5LFQ - chains L and O of the 16 polymer chains in the assembly; structure by X-ray diffraction, 3.50 A resolution.

# Chain L (and O)
Protein: Bacterial proteasome activator
Organism: Mycobacterium tuberculosis H37Rv
Notes: chain O of this document is another copy of the same molecule, construct and numbering; everything in this record applies to it too
UniProtKB: P9WKX3 (BPA_MYCTU); residues 36-159 here = UniProt positions 36-159
Sequence (131 residues; each row starts with the number of its first residue):
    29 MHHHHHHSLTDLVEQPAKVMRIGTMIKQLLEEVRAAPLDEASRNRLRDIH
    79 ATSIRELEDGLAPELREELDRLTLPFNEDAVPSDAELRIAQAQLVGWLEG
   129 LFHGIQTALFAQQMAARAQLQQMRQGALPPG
Not modelled in the structure: 29-36, 150-159
Sequence notes: initiating methionine (29); expression tag (30-35)
Modified residues: Mse-29, Mse-151 (selenomethionine); Mse-48, Mse-53, Mse-142 (selenomethionine; parent Met)

# Chain L / chain O interface
Contacting residue pairs (49):
  Lys-46(L) / Glu-96(O)  salt bridge
  Mse-48(L) / Gly-128(O)
  Mse-48(L) / His-131(O)
  Arg-49(L) / Leu-93(O)
  Arg-49(L) / Glu-96(O)  salt bridge
  Arg-49(L) / Gly-124(O)
  Arg-49(L) / Trp-125(O)
  Arg-49(L) / Gly-128(O)
  Arg-49(L) / Leu-129(O)
  Thr-52(L) / Gly-124(O)
  Thr-52(L) / Glu-127(O)
  Thr-52(L) / Gly-128(O)
  Mse-53(L) / Leu-100(O)
  Mse-53(L) / Gln-121(O)
  Mse-53(L) / Gly-124(O)
  Mse-53(L) / Trp-125(O)
  Gln-56(L) / Val-123(O)
  Gln-56(L) / Gly-124(O)
  Gln-56(L) / Glu-127(O)  hydrogen bond
  Leu-57(L) / Ile-117(O)
  Leu-57(L) / Gln-121(O)
  Glu-60(L) / Leu-58(O)
  Glu-60(L) / Arg-62(O)  salt bridge
  Glu-60(L) / Arg-116(O)  salt bridge
  Glu-60(L) / Ala-120(O)
  Ala-63(L) / Arg-62(O)
  Ala-64(L) / Arg-116(O)
  Pro-65(L) / Arg-116(O)
  Leu-66(L) / Arg-116(O)
  Asp-67(L) / Ser-111(O)  hydrogen bond
  Asp-67(L) / Ala-113(O)
  Ala-69(L) / Glu-114(O)
  Ser-70(L) / Ser-111(O)
  Ser-70(L) / Ala-113(O)
  Ser-70(L) / Glu-114(O)  hydrogen bond (side chain-backbone)
  Arg-73(L) / Leu-102(O)  hydrogen bond (side chain-backbone)
  Arg-73(L) / Pro-103(O)
  Arg-73(L) / Phe-104(O)
  Arg-73(L) / Glu-114(O)  salt bridge
  Arg-73(L) / Ala-118(O)
  Leu-74(L) / Ile-117(O)  hydrophobic
  Ile-77(L) / Leu-102(O)  hydrophobic
  Ile-77(L) / Ile-117(O)  hydrophobic
  Ile-77(L) / Gln-121(O)
  Thr-80(L) / Arg-99(O)
  Thr-80(L) / Leu-100(O)
  Glu-84(L) / Glu-96(O)
  Glu-84(L) / Arg-99(O)  salt bridge
  Glu-84(L) / Leu-100(O)
Other interface residues (no listed pair), chain L (22 interface residues in all): Ala-45, Ser-81
Other interface residues (no listed pair), chain O (26 interface residues in all): Leu-40, Gly-132

# Overview
The interface between chain L and chain O involves 22 residues on one side and 26 on the other; the contacts
include 4 hydrogen bonds and 6 salt bridges. Among the polar pairs are Lys-46(L)/Glu-96(O),
Arg-49(L)/Glu-96(O) and Glu-60(L)/Arg-62(O).
Chain L and chain O are both Bacterial proteasome activator (Mycobacterium tuberculosis H37Rv); the structure,
Crystal Structure of the Bacterial Proteasome Activator Bpa of Mycobacterium tuberculosis (space group P3),
was determined by X-ray diffraction (same publication as 5LFJ, 5LFP and 5LZP).
